8VLV - chains A and B; structure by electron microscopy, 3.49 A resolution.

[Chain A (and B)]
Molecule: Heparan-alpha-glucosaminide N-acetyltransferase
From: Homo sapiens
Notes: EC 2.3.1.78; chain B of this document is another copy of the same molecule, construct and numbering; everything in this record applies to it too
UniProtKB: Q68CP4 (HGNAT_HUMAN); residue numbers follow UniProt; this construct covers 1-663
Amino-acid sequence (663 residues; numbered 1 to 663; the number before each row is that of its first residue):
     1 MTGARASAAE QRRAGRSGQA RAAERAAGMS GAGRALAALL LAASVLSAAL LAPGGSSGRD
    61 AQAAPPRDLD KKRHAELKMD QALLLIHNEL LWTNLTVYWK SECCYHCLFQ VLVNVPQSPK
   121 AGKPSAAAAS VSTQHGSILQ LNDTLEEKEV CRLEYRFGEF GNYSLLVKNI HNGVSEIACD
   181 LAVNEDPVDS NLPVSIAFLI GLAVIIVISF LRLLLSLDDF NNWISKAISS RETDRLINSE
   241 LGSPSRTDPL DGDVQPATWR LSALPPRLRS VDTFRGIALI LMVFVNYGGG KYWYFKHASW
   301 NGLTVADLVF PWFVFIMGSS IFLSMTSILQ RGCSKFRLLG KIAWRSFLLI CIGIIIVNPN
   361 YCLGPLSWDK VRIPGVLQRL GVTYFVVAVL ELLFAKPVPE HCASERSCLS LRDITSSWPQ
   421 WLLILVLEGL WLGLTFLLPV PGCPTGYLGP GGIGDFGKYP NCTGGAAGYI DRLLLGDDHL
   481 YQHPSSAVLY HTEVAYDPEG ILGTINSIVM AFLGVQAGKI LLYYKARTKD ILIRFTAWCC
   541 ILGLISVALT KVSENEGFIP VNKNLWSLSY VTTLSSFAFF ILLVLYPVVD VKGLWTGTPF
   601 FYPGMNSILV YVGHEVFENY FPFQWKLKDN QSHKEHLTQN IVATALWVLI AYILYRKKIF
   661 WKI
Not modelled in the structure: 1-74, 224-265, 403-407 (chain B: 1-75, 171-174, 193, 229-265, 403, 662-663)
Cystine bridges: C104-C107, C151-C179, C443-C462
Glycans and other covalent adducts: N-acetylglucosamine (NAG) linked to N94, N142, N162, N461
UniProt features mapped onto this chain:
  - region: Q624 to E635 (Lysosomal targeting region)
  - active site: H297
  - modified residue (Phosphoserine): S243, S245
  - glycosylation (N-linked (GlcNAc...) asparagine): N94, N142, N162
  - natural variant: A82 (A82V: In MPS3C), C104 (C104F: In MPS3C), L141 (L141P: In MPS3C), R152 (R152W: In RP73), G161 (G161A: In RP73), L165 (L165P: In MPS3C), P265 (P265Q: In MPS3C), I280 (I280R: In MPS3C), G290 (G290R: In MPS3C), N301 (N301K: In MPS3C), P311 (P311L: In MPS3C), R372 (R372C: In MPS3C; R372H: In MPS3C), 15 further natural variant entries in UniProt
  - mutagenesis: C107 (C107S: Loss of intralysosomal proteolytic cleavage and enzymatic activity. Reduced oligomer formation), C151 (C151S: Loss of intralysosomal proteolytic cleavage and enzymatic activity. Reduced oligomer formation), C179 (C179S: Loss of intralysosomal proteolytic cleavage and enzymatic activity), L236 (L236A: Displayed both lysosomal and plasma membrane localization, reduced intralysosomal proteolytic cleavage and enzymatic activity; when associated with A-209), I237 (I237A: Displayed both lysosomal and plasma membrane localization, reduced intralysosomal proteolytic cleavage and enzymatic activity; when associated with A-208), H297 (H297A: Loss of enzymatic activity, but correctly targeted and processed), C333 (C333S: No loss of intralysosomal proteolytic cleavage and enzymatic activity), C402 (C402S: No loss of intralysosomal proteolytic cleavage and enzymatic activity), C462 (C462S: Complete loss of intralysosomal proteolytic cleavage and enzymatic activity. Reduced oligomer formation), H479 (H479A: Loss of intralysosomal proteolytic cleavage and enzymatic activity, retained in the endoplasmic reticulum), H633 (H633A: Loss of intralysosomal proteolytic cleavage and enzymatic activity, retained in the endoplasmic reticulum), Y652 to I663 (Loss of intralysosomal proteolytic cleavage and enzymatic activity. Localized in the plasma membrane)
Reported in the primary citation:
  - conformationally variable residues (helix shift, loop rearrangement, side-chain flip): I196, R267, M282, F310, F313, I356 to R372, I608, Y611
  - mutagenesis - N286A, N286D, N286Q, H297D, H297D/D307N: decreased catalytic activity
  - disease-associated variants - N286I, R372C, R372H, E499K: decreased catalytic activity (citing earlier work)
  - disease-associated variants - A82V, C104F, L141P, P311L, G452S, G452V, M510K, G514E, A517E, D590V (proposed by the authors, not directly observed)
  - disease-associated variants - A82V, C104F, L141P, I280R, G290R, N301K, G452S, G452V, S567C, S569L: decreased stability (proposed by the authors, not directly observed)

[Chain A / chain B interface]
Pairs across the interface (50):
  W223(A) - F336(B)
  F336(A) - A227(B)  hydrophobic
  W344(A) - I653(B)  hydrophobic
  W344(A) - K657(B)
  I355(A) - F617(B)  hydrophobic
  I355(A) - Y620(B)
  I355(A) - P622(B)  hydrophobic
  I355(A) - F623(B)  hydrophobic
  I356(A) - F617(B)  hydrophobic
  N358(A) - Y620(B)
  N358(A) - F621(B)  hydrogen bond (backbone-backbone)
  P359(A) - Y620(B)  hydrophobic
  N360(A) - N619(B)
  N360(A) - Y620(B)  hydrogen bond (side chain-backbone)
  N360(A) - Q624(B)
  Y361(A) - N619(B)
  Y361(A) - Y620(B)
  P365(A) - W625(B)
  P365(A) - K626(B)
  L366(A) - F621(B)
  L366(A) - W625(B)
  L366(A) - K626(B)  hydrogen bond (backbone-backbone)
  S367(A) - F621(B)
  S367(A) - K626(B)
  W368(A) - F621(B)
  V371(A) - F621(B)  hydrophobic
  E615(A) - Y620(B)
  V616(A) - F617(B)  hydrophobic
  V616(A) - Y620(B)
  F617(A) - I356(B)  hydrophobic
  F617(A) - V616(B)  hydrophobic
  N619(A) - N360(B)
  Y620(A) - I355(B)
  Y620(A) - N358(B)
  Y620(A) - P359(B)  hydrophobic
  Y620(A) - N360(B)
  F621(A) - N358(B)
  F621(A) - L366(B)
  F621(A) - S367(B)
  F621(A) - W368(B)
  F621(A) - V371(B)  hydrophobic
  Q624(A) - N360(B)
  Q624(A) - P365(B)
  W625(A) - P365(B)
  W625(A) - L366(B)
  K626(A) - P365(B)  hydrogen bond (backbone-backbone)
  K626(A) - L366(B)
  K626(A) - S367(B)
  R656(A) - W344(B)
  K657(A) - W344(B)
Interface residues without a listed pair, chain A (29 interface residues in all): F220, P622, F623, I653
Interface residues without a listed pair, chain B (27 interface residues in all): Y361, E615

[In short]
29 residues of chain A face 27 of chain B across their interface; the contacts include 4 hydrogen bonds. Polar
pairs include N360(A)-Y620(B), N358(A)-F621(B) and L366(A)-K626(B). The paper reports that A82V, C104F and
L141P of chain A, among others, reduce stability; conformational variability at I196(A), R267(A) and M282(A)
among others; 19 substitutions were tested in all.
Chain A and chain B are both Heparan-alpha-glucosaminide N-acetyltransferase (Homo sapiens); the structure,
Cryo-EM structure of human HGSNAT in inactive state, was determined by electron microscopy (same publication
as 8VKJ, 8VLG, 8VLI, 8VLU and 8VLY).
